Entry 8X17 (electron microscopy, 3.19 A resolution); this record covers chains B and H of the 5 polymer chains in the assembly.

[Chain B]
Name: Guanine nucleotide-binding protein G(I)/G(S)/G(T) subunit beta-1
Organism: Rattus norvegicus
UniProt: P54311 (GBB1_RAT); numbering as in UniProt (aligned over 2-340)
Sequence (345 residues; row label = number of the first residue in the row; numbers below 1 keep their minus sign (Met-4 is residue -4)):
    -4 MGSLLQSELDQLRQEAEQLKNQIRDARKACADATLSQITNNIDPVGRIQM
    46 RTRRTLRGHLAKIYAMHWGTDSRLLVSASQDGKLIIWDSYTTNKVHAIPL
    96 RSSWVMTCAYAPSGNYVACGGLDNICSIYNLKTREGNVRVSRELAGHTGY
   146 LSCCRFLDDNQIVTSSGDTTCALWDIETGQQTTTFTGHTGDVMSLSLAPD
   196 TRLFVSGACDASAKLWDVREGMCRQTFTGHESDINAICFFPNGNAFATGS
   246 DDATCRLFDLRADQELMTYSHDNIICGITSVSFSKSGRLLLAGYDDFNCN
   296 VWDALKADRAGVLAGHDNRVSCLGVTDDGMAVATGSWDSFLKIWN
Unresolved in the structure: -4 to 1
Sequence notes: initiating methionine (-4); expression tag (-3 to 1)

[Chain H]
Name: scFv16
Organism: Mus musculus
Notes: antibody fragment or engineered binder
Sequence (247 residues; each row starts with the number of its first residue; note: 13 numbers in that range are skipped by the numbering (no residue carries them; nothing is unmodelled there); a row labelled like 121A-121N holds insertion residues (121A, then the next letters in order)):
     2 VQLVESGGGLVQPGGSRKLSCSASGFAFSSFGMHWVRQAPEKGLEWVAYI
    52 SSGSGTIYYADTVKGRFTISRDDPKNTLFLQMTSLRSEDTAMYYCVRSIY
   102 YYGSSPFDFWGQGTTLTVSA
121A-121N GGGGSGGGGSGGGG
   135 SADIVMTQATSSVPVTPGESVSISCRSSKSLLHSNGNTYLYWFLQRPGQS
   185 PQLLIYRMSNLASGVPDRFSGSGSGTAFTLTISRLEAEDVGVYYCMQHLE
   235 YPLTFGAGTKLEL
Unresolved in the structure: 121A-121N

[How chain B and chain H interact]
Pairs across the interface (11):
  Asp66(B) with Tyr103(H)
  Arg68(B) with Tyr103(H)
  Leu69(B) with Tyr103(H), hydrophobic
  Val90(B) with Tyr102(H), hydrophobic
  Arg129(B) with Val2(H); Arg98(H), hydrogen bond (backbone-side chain)
  Glu130(B) with Gly26(H); Phe27(H); Ala28(H), hydrogen bond (backbone-backbone); Phe32(H)
  Gly131(B) with Phe32(H)
Other interface residues (no listed pair), chain B (10 interface residues in all): Asp83, His91, Asn132
Other interface residues (no listed pair), chain H (11 interface residues in all): Ile100, Phe110, Ser197

[Summary]
Chain B and chain H form an interface of 10 and 11 residues respectively; the contacts include 2 hydrogen
bonds. Polar pairs include Arg129(B)-Arg98(H) and Glu130(B)-Ala28(H).
Chain B is Guanine nucleotide-binding protein G(I)/G(S)/G(T) subunit beta-1 (Rattus norvegicus) and chain H is
scFv16 (Mus musculus); the structure, Cryo-EM structure of adenosine receptor A3AR bound to CF102, was
determined by electron microscopy (same publication as 8X16).
